9JWH - chain A; structure by X-ray diffraction, 1.85 A resolution.

[Chain A]
Molecule: Ribonuclease pancreatic
From: Bos taurus
Notes: EC 3.1.27.5
UniProt: P61823 (RNAS1_BOVIN); residues 1-124 here correspond to UniProt positions 27-150 (UniProt number = residue number + 26)
Sequence (124 residues; numbered 1 to 124; the number before each row is that of its first residue):
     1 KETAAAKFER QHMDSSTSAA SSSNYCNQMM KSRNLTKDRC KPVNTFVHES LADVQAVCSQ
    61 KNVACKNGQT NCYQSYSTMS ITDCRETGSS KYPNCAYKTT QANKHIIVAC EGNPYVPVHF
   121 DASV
Disulfide bonds: C26-C84, C40-C95, C58-C110, C65-C72
Curated features (UniProtKB/Swiss-Prot):
  - active site: H12 (Proton acceptor), H119 (Proton donor)
  - binding site (substrate): K7, R10, K41 to T45, K66, R85
  - glycosylation: K1 (N-linked (Glc) (glycation) lysine), K7 (N-linked (Glc) (glycation) lysine), N34 (N-linked (GlcNAc...) asparagine), K37 (N-linked (Glc) (glycation) lysine), K41 (N-linked (Glc) (glycation) lysine)

[In short]
Curated annotation (UniProt) lists active-site residues H12 and H119 and 9 substrate-binding residues.
Chain A is Ribonuclease pancreatic (Bos taurus); the structure, Crystal structure of native bovine pancreatic
RNAs A, was determined by X-ray diffraction, deposited together with 9JWD.
